PDB entry 8YN4 | electron microscopy, 2.97 A resolution | chains A and E of the 5 polymer chains in the assembly

== Chain A ==
Molecule: Engineered guanine nucleotide-binding protein G(q) subunit alpha
Organism: synthetic construct
Sequence (246 residues; each row starts with the number of its first residue; note: 113 numbers in that range are skipped by the numbering (no residue carries them; nothing is unmodelled there)):
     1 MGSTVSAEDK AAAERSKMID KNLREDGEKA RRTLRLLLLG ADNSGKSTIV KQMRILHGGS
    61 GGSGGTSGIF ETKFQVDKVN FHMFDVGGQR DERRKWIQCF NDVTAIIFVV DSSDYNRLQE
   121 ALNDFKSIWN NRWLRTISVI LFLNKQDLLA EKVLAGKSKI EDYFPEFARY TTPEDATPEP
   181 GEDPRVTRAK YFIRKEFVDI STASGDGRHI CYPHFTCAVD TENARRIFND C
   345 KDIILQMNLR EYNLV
Disordered / not traced: 1-4, 55-67

== Chain E ==
Molecule: Antibody fragment scFv16
Organism: synthetic construct
Notes: antibody fragment or engineered binder
Sequence (255 residues; row label = number of the first residue in the row):
     1 DVQLVESGGG LVQPGGSRKL SCSASGFAFS SFGMHWVRQA PEKGLEWVAY ISSGSGTIYY
    61 ADTVKGRFTI SRDDPKNTLF LQMTSLRSED TAMYYCVRSI YYYGSSPFDF WGQGTTLTVS
   121 SGGGGSGGGG SGGGGSDIVM TQATSSVPVT PGESVSISCR SSKSLLHSNG NTYLYWFLQR
   181 PGQSPQLLIY RMSNLASGVP DRFSGSGSGT AFTLTISRLE AEDVGVYYCM QHLEYPLTFG
   241 AGTKLELLEE NLYFQ
Disordered / not traced: 121-136, 248-255
Disulfides: C22-C96, C159-C229

== How chain A and chain E interact ==
Contacting residue pairs - 25 pairs, chain A then chain E:
  V5(A) - H167(E)
  S6(A) - H167(E)
  S6(A) - N169(E)
  S6(A) - Y173(E)  hydrogen bond
  A7(A) - H232(E)
  A7(A) - L233(E)  hydrogen bond (backbone-backbone)
  A7(A) - Y235(E)  hydrophobic
  E8(A) - Y101(E)
  E8(A) - Y173(E)
  E8(A) - Y175(E)  hydrogen bond
  E8(A) - R191(E)  salt bridge
  E8(A) - H232(E)  salt bridge
  D9(A) - N169(E)  hydrogen bond
  D9(A) - Y173(E)
  A11(A) - Y101(E)  hydrophobic
  A12(A) - Y101(E)
  E14(A) - S52(E)  hydrogen bond
  E14(A) - S53(E)
  E14(A) - G56(E)
  E14(A) - T57(E)  hydrogen bond
  R15(A) - I100(E)
  R15(A) - Y101(E)
  R15(A) - Y102(E)
  M18(A) - S53(E)
  M18(A) - G54(E)
Other interface residues (no listed pair), chain E (20 interface residues in all): S31, Y50, P107, E234

== In short ==
The interface between chain A and chain E involves 10 residues on one side and 20 on the other, with 6
hydrogen bonds and 2 salt bridges. Polar pairs include E8(A)-R191(E), E8(A)-H232(E) and S6(A)-Y173(E).
Chain A is Engineered guanine nucleotide-binding protein G(q) subunit alpha and chain E is Antibody fragment
scFv16, both from synthetic construct; the structure, Cryo-EM structure of histamine H2 receptor in complex
with histamine and miniGq, was determined by electron microscopy (same publication as 8YN2, 8YN3, 8YN5, 8YN6,
8YN7, 8YN8, 8YN9 and 8YNA).
